Entry 8HSR (electron microscopy, 4.00 A resolution); this record covers chains C and R of the 14 polymer chains in the assembly.

[Chain C]
Molecule: Transcription termination factor Rho
From: Thermus thermophilus HB8
UniProtKB: Q5SJE9 (Q5SJE9_THET8); residue numbers follow UniProt; this construct covers 1-426
Sequence (428 residues; numbered -1 to 426; the number before each row is that of its first residue; numbers below 1 keep their minus sign (Gly-1 is residue -1)):
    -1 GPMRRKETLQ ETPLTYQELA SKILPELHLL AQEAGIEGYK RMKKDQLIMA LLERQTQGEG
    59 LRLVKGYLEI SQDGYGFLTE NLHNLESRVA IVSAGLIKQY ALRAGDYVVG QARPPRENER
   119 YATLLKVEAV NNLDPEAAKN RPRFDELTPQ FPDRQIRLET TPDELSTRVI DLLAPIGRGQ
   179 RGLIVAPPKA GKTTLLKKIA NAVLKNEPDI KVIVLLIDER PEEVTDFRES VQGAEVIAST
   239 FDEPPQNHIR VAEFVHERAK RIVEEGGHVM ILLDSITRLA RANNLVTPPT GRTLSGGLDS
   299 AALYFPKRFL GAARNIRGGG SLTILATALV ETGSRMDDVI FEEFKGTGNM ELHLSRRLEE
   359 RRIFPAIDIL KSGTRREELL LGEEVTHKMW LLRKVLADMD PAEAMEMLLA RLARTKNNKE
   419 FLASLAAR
Unresolved in the structure: -1 to 59
Construct notes: expression tag (-1 to 0)
Metal / ion sites: Mg2+: Thr191, Glu217 (together with ADP)
Residues lining bound ligands:
  - ADP (adenosine-5'-diphosphate): Pro186, Lys187, Ala188, Gly189, Lys190, Thr191, Thr192, Leu193, Lys196, Glu217, Arg218, Glu221, Asp272, Leu327, Phe362
  - beryllium trifluoride (BEF): Asp216, Glu217, Arg218, Glu221, Asp272, Ser273, Arg276
From the paper describing this entry:
  - conformationally variable residues (order/disorder transition): Asn415 to Arg426

[Chain R]
Molecule: 125-nt RNA strand
Sequence (125 nucleotides; row label = number of the first residue in the row; numbers below 1 keep their minus sign (A-95 is residue -95)):
   -95 AAUUUGCAGG ACUUCACUCC CUACUCAACU ACUAUCUACC CAUCUCUCUU CACUCCAUAC
   -35 UUCACUCCUU UAAACUCAUC ACCUCACCAU CUAUCUUACC CAUAACCAUA UCUCCACAUC
    25 CACCU
Unresolved in the structure: -95 to 0
Metal / ion sites: Mg2+: C28, U29 (shared with 3 residues of chain J)

[Chain C / chain R interface]
Contacting residue pairs - 8 pairs, chain C then chain R:
  Thr291(C) with C4(R), hydrogen bond to the sugar
  Leu292(C) with C4(R), hydrogen bond to the sugar
  Ser293(C) with C5(R), phosphate contact
  Gly294(C) with C5(R), phosphate contact
  Gly295(C) with C4(R), sugar contact
  Arg333(C) with C5(R), salt bridge to the phosphate; A6(R), salt bridge to the phosphate; U7(R), salt bridge to the phosphate

[In short]
6 residues of chain C and 4 residues of chain R are in contact, with 2 hydrogen bonds and 3 salt bridges.
Polar contacts include Thr291(C)-C4(R), Leu292(C)-C4(R) and Arg333(C)-C5(R). Chain C binds ADP and beryllium
trifluoride. The Mg2+ site is built by Thr191(C) and Glu217(C). The paper reports conformational variability
at Asn415(C).
Here chain C is Transcription termination factor Rho (Thermus thermophilus HB8) and chain R is a 125-nt RNA
strand. Entry 8HSR (Thermus thermophilus Rho-engaged RNAP elongation complex (composite structure)) was
determined by electron microscopy together with 8HSG, 8HSH, 8HSJ and 8HSL from the same study.
